PDB entry 3M82 | X-ray diffraction, 2.40 A resolution | chains E and F of the 6 polymer chains in the assembly

[Chain E (and F)]
Protein: Acetyl xylan esterase
From: Thermotoga maritima
Notes: chain F of this document is another copy of the same molecule, construct and numbering; everything in this record applies to it too
UniProtKB: Q9WXT2 (Q9WXT2_THEMA); residue numbers follow UniProt; this construct covers 1-325
Chain sequence (337 residues; row label = number of the first residue in the row; numbers below 1 keep their minus sign (Met-11 is residue -11)):
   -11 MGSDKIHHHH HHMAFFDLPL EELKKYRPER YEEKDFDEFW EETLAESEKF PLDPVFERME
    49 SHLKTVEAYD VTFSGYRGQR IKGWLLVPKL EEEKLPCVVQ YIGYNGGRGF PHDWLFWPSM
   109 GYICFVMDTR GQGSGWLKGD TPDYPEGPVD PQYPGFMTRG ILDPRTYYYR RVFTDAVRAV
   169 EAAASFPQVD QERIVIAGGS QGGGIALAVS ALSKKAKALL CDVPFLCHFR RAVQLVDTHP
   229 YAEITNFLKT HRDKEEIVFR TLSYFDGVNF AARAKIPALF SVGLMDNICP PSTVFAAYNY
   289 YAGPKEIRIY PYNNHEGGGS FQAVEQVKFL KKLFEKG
Disordered / not traced: -11 to 2, 324-325
Construct notes: expression tag (-11 to 0)
Modified / non-standard residues: Ser188 (o-benzylsulfonyl-serine; SEB)
Ion coordination: Ca2+: Lys22, Glu26

[How chain E and chain F interact]
Residue-residue contacts (72; chain E residue first):
  Asn93(E) - Pro142(F)
  Gly119(E) - Pro139(F)
  Gly119(E) - Gln140(F)  hydrogen bond (backbone-backbone)
  Gln120(E) - Pro139(F)
  Gln120(E) - Gln140(F)  hydrogen bond (backbone-backbone)
  Gly121(E) - Thr238(F)
  Gly121(E) - His239(F)  hydrogen bond (backbone-side chain)
  Ser122(E) - Pro139(F)
  Ser122(E) - Gln140(F)  hydrogen bond (side chain-backbone)
  Ser122(E) - Tyr141(F)
  Ser122(E) - Asn234(F)
  Ser122(E) - Phe235(F)
  Ser122(E) - Thr238(F)  hydrogen bond (backbone-side chain)
  Ser122(E) - His239(F)  hydrogen bond
  Gly123(E) - Thr238(F)  hydrogen bond (backbone-side chain)
  Trp124(E) - Thr238(F)
  Leu125(E) - Thr238(F)
  Lys126(E) - Thr238(F)
  Gly127(E) - Pro139(F)
  Thr129(E) - Pro139(F)
  Pro130(E) - Pro136(F)  hydrophobic
  Pro130(E) - Val137(F)
  Pro130(E) - Asp138(F)
  Pro130(E) - Pro139(F)
  Asp131(E) - Pro136(F)
  Asp131(E) - Val137(F)  hydrogen bond (backbone-backbone)
  Tyr132(E) - Pro136(F)  hydrophobic
  Pro133(E) - Pro133(F)  hydrophobic
  Pro133(E) - Gly135(F)
  Pro133(E) - Val137(F)
  Gly135(E) - Pro133(F)
  Pro136(E) - Pro130(F)  hydrophobic
  Pro136(E) - Asp131(F)
  Pro136(E) - Tyr132(F)  hydrophobic
  Val137(E) - Pro130(F)
  Val137(E) - Asp131(F)  hydrogen bond (backbone-backbone)
  Val137(E) - Pro133(F)
  Val137(E) - Arg147(F)
  Asp138(E) - Gly119(F)
  Asp138(E) - Pro130(F)
  Pro139(E) - Gly119(F)
  Pro139(E) - Gln120(F)
  Pro139(E) - Ser122(F)
  Pro139(E) - Gly127(F)
  Pro139(E) - Thr129(F)
  Pro139(E) - Pro130(F)
  Gln140(E) - Gly119(F)  hydrogen bond (backbone-backbone)
  Gln140(E) - Gln120(F)  hydrogen bond (backbone-backbone)
  Gln140(E) - Ser122(F)  hydrogen bond (backbone-side chain)
  Gln140(E) - Phe144(F)
  Gln140(E) - Arg147(F)  hydrogen bond
  Tyr141(E) - Ser122(F)
  Pro142(E) - Asn93(F)
  Pro142(E) - Pro142(F)
  Pro142(E) - Gly143(F)
  Gly143(E) - Pro142(F)
  Gly143(E) - Gly143(F)
  Phe144(E) - Gln140(F)
  Arg147(E) - Val137(F)
  Arg147(E) - Gln140(F)  hydrogen bond
  Arg147(E) - Arg147(F)
  Asn234(E) - Ser122(F)
  Phe235(E) - Ser122(F)
  Thr238(E) - Gly121(F)
  Thr238(E) - Ser122(F)  hydrogen bond (side chain-backbone)
  Thr238(E) - Gly123(F)  hydrogen bond (side chain-backbone)
  Thr238(E) - Trp124(F)
  Thr238(E) - Leu125(F)
  Thr238(E) - Lys126(F)
  His239(E) - Gly121(F)  hydrogen bond (side chain-backbone)
  His239(E) - Ser122(F)  hydrogen bond
  His239(E) - Gly127(F)
Interface residues without a listed pair, chain E (31 interface residues in all): Asp128
Interface residues without a listed pair, chain F (31 interface residues in all): Asp128

[Overview]
Chain E and chain F each contribute 31 residues to their interface; the contacts include 18 hydrogen bonds.
Among the polar pairs are Gly121(E)-His239(F), Ser122(E)-Gln140(F) and Ser122(E)-Thr238(F). Lys22(E) and
Glu26(E) coordinate Ca2+.
Both chains are Acetyl xylan esterase (Thermotoga maritima). Entry 3M82 (Crystal structure of Acetyl xylan
esterase (TM0077) from THERMOTOGA MARITIMA at 2.40 A resolution (PMSF inhibitor ...) was determined by X-ray
diffraction, deposited together with 3M83, 3M81 and 1VLQ.
